8RBM - chains C and D of the 7 polymer chains in the assembly; structure by electron microscopy, 3.24 A resolution.

Chain C:
Name: Ion-translocating oxidoreductase complex subunit C
Organism: Azotobacter vinelandii DJ
Notes: EC 7.-.-.-
UniProt: C1DMA6 (C1DMA6_AZOVD); residues 1-496 here = UniProt positions 1-496
Amino-acid sequence (496 residues; each row starts with the number of its first residue):
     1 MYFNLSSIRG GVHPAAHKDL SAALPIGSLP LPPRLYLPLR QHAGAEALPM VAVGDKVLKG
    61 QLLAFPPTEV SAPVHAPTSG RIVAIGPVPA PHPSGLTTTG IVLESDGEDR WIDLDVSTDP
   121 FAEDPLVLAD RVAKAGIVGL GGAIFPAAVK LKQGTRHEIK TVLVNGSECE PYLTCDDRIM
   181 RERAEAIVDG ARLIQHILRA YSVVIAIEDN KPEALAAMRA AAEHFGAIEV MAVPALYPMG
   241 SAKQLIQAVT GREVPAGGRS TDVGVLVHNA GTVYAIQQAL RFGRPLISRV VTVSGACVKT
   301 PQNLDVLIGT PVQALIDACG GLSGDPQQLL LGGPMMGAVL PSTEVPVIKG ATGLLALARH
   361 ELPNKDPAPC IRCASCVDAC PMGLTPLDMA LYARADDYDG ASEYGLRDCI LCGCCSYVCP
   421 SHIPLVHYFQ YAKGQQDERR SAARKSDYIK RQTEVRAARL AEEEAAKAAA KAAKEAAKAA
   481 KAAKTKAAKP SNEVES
Disordered / not traced: 1, 448-496
Bound ions: 4Fe-4S cluster Fe site 1: C370, C373, C376, C419; 4Fe-4S cluster Fe site 2: C380, C409, C412, C415
Ligand contacts:
  - FMN (flavin mononucleotide): G139, L140, G141, G142, A143, K150, N165, S167, E168, C169, E170, Y237, G240, S241, A242, V267, H268, N269, T272, M336, I410, C412
  - 4Fe-4S cluster (SF4), molecule 1: C370, I371, R372, C373, A374, S375, C376, L387, V418, C419, P420, S421, I423, L425
  - 4Fe-4S cluster (SF4), molecule 2: C380, P381, M382, L384, P386, M389, C409, I410, L411, C412, G413, C414, C415, F429

Chain D:
Name: Ion-translocating oxidoreductase complex subunit D
Organism: Azotobacter vinelandii DJ
Notes: EC 7.-.-.-
UniProt: C1DMA5 (C1DMA5_AZOVD); residue numbers follow UniProt; this construct covers 1-366
Amino-acid sequence (366 residues; row label = number of the first residue in the row):
     1 MSTISVAAGP FAHDRSSVNR IMLDVCLALT PATLFGLVMF GWPAINLWLV TCVSALAIEA
    61 ACLRLLGQPM RRLLDGSALL TGWLLAISLP PWAPWWIGVG GSLFAIGIGK QLYGGIGQNP
   121 FNPAMLARVA LLIAFPLQMT TWALPHPLFS SSAPGFFDSL AITFAGAPLA DGMTGATALG
   181 NLKTELTLNR TAQEILEGGF STISALFGST PGSLGETSEL LLLVGGVWLV LRRIIHWEIP
   241 VAILASVFVM ATLAYLINPE RYAGGLYQLT SGGLILCAFF IATDPVTSPI SRVGRLIFGV
   301 GCGVLIYVIR TWGSFPEAAA FAVLFMNALT PLIDRYWRPR AYGRNVRGKP LVAAKWTSQV
   361 KEVDKV
Disordered / not traced: 1-4, 354-366
Glycans and other covalent adducts: flavin mononucleotide (FMN) linked to T177
Ligand contacts:
  - FMN (flavin mononucleotide), molecule 1: S88, M125, R128, L132, W142, A178, L179, G180, S213, E216, G272, G273, L276, C277, I281, F315, P316, E317, A318, A319, A320, F321
  - FMN, molecule 2: L132, T140, T184, F315, P316
  - phosphatidylethanolamine (PTY): C62, L65, L66, L103, F104, G107, I108, L112
  - riboflavin (RBF): I21, M22, V25, S77, L80, T81, L84, K110, I116, G117, N119, N122, P123, A124, I235, F280, I281, T283, D284, P285, V286

Chain C / chain D interface:
Residue-residue contacts - 68 pairs, chain C then chain D:
  R9(C) with R340(D), hydrogen bond (side chain-backbone); A341(D), hydrogen bond (side chain-backbone); Y342(D)
  P93(C) with V6(D), hydrophobic
  K243(C) with Y342(D), hydrogen bond (backbone-side chain)
  Q247(C) with Y342(D)
  E253(C) with R340(D), salt bridge; G343(D), hydrogen bond (side chain-backbone); L351(D)
  V254(C) with Y342(D); G343(D)
  P255(C) with G343(D); L351(D)
  A256(C) with G343(D), hydrogen bond (backbone-backbone); R344(D); P350(D)
  Q328(C) with F11(D)
  L330(C) with F11(D), hydrophobic
  P334(C) with P10(D); F11(D), hydrogen bond (backbone-backbone)
  M335(C) with P10(D), hydrophobic; A12(D), hydrophobic
  G337(C) with F11(D)
  V339(C) with F11(D), hydrophobic
  P363(C) with F11(D); H13(D); R15(D)
  K365(C) with P10(D)
  D366(C) with R71(D), salt bridge
  P369(C) with R72(D); I116(D); Q118(D)
  C370(C) with G117(D)
  I371(C) with I116(D), hydrophobic; P285(D); V286(D), hydrogen bond (backbone-backbone)
  R372(C) with P285(D); V286(D); I290(D); D334(D), salt bridge
  A374(C) with I290(D)
  V377(C) with P339(D), hydrophobic
  D378(C) with H236(D), salt bridge
  M382(C) with A341(D); Y342(D), hydrogen bond (backbone-backbone)
  G383(C) with P339(D); R340(D); A341(D)
  T385(C) with P339(D)
  Y404(C) with R338(D)
  R407(C) with R344(D)
  D408(C) with R344(D), salt bridge
  G413(C) with P10(D)
  S416(C) with P10(D); H13(D), hydrogen bond (backbone-side chain)
  Y417(C) with A12(D); H13(D); D14(D), hydrogen bond (backbone-backbone)
  V418(C) with D14(D)
  C419(C) with H13(D), hydrogen bond (backbone-side chain)
  P420(C) with S16(D); S17(D)
  S421(C) with V18(D)
  H422(C) with H13(D); S16(D), hydrogen bond (side chain-backbone)
  V426(C) with G9(D); P10(D)
  H427(C) with A8(D)
Interface residues without a listed pair, chain C (53 interface residues in all): Q244, L357, H360, E361, L362, P367, C373, P381, L384, L387, D388, E403, Q430
Interface residues without a listed pair, chain D (35 interface residues in all): A7, I21, S288, R295

In short:
53 residues of chain C and 35 residues of chain D are in contact; the contacts include 12 hydrogen bonds and 5
salt bridges. Among the polar pairs are E253(C)-R340(D), D366(C)-R71(D) and R372(C)-D334(D). Bound to chain C:
flavin mononucleotide and 4Fe-4S cluster.
Here chain C is Ion-translocating oxidoreductase complex subunit C and chain D is Ion-translocating
oxidoreductase complex subunit D, both from Azotobacter vinelandii DJ. Entry 8RBM (Cryo-EM structure of the
NADH:ferredoxin oxidoreductase RNF from Azotobacter vinelandii, ferricyanide oxidized) was determined by
electron microscopy, deposited together with 8RB8, 8RB9, 8RBQ and 8AHX.
